Entry 6SGB (electron microscopy, 3.30 A resolution); this record covers chains CQ and CA of the 116 polymer chains in the assembly.

Chain CQ:
Molecule: uS17m
Source organism: Trypanosoma brucei brucei
Amino-acid sequence (336 residues; row label = number of the first residue in the row):
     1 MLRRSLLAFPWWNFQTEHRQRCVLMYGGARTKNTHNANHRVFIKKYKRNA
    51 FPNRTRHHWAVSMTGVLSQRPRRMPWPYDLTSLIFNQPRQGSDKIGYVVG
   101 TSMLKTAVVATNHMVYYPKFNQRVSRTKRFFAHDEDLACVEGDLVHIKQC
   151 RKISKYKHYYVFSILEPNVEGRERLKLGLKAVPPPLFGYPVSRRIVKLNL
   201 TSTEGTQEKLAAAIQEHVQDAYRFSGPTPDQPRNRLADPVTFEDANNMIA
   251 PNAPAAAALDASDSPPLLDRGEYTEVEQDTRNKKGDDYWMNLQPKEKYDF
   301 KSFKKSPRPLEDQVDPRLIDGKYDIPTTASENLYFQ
Disordered / not traced: 1-9, 229-336

Chain CA:
Molecule: 9S rRNA
Source organism: Trypanosoma brucei brucei
Sequence (620 nucleotides; row label = number of the first residue in the row):
     1 UAAAUUAUGGUCAAUUGUUAGUAUUCAUAUUAAUUUUUUUAAAUGUUUUA
    51 UCAUUUUAUAAAGGUUUAUUUUUGAAAGAUUUUUUGUAUAAAAUUUUAGG
   101 AAUAGUUAAUAAUAAUUUAUAAUUUUGAUUAGAUUGUUUUGUUAAUGCUA
   151 UUAGAUGGGUGUGGAAAAAUAAAAAAAAUAAUUAAUAUAUAUCAAUAAUA
   201 AAUUAAAUUAAUCUAUUAGUCAGAAAUGGAUGCCAGCCGUUGCGGUAAUU
   251 UCUAUGCUUUUAAAUAUUAUACAAUUAUCAUAUUAAAUUGUUAAGUGCUG
   301 AUUUAACCAAUAAAAAUAUAAAUAAUUUUUAUUUGUUUUUAAACACCAUU
   351 AGGUAUAUGCAAAUAUAAAAUUAUAGUAAUUAUAAAUUAUAUUAUAUUAU
   401 AUUUAUUCAUAUAAUUAAUAGGAUAAUAUUUGUAGUUUUUGAUACCAUGA
   451 UAAGGAUUAUAAAUUGAAAGUGUUAAUAUCAUAAUCAAAAUUUAUUAUUU
   501 AUAUUAAAUAUGUAUGUGUAGAUAAAAUAAGAAAUUAAAAAGGUAUUGUU
   551 GCCCACCAAUUUUUAUAAUAAAAAUAACGUGCAGUAAUUAAUAUAUUUAU
   601 AAAAAUAUAUUUUUUUUUUX
Disordered / not traced: 543-553
Modified / non-standard residues: UBD (uridine 3',5'-bis(dihydrogen phosphate)) at position 620
Metal / ion sites: Mg2+: A75, A76

How chain CQ and chain CA interact:
Contacting residue pairs (136; chain CQ residue first):
  Phe14(CQ) - U138(CA)  base contact
  Gln15(CQ) - U138(CA)  base contact
  Cys22(CQ) - U139(CA)  hydrogen bond to the base
  Tyr26(CQ) - A153(CA)  sugar contact
  Ala29(CQ) - U139(CA)  base contact
  Arg30(CQ) - U137(CA)  base contact
  Arg30(CQ) - U139(CA)  hydrogen bond to the base
  Arg30(CQ) - A153(CA)  salt bridge to the phosphate
  Thr34(CQ) - U140(CA)  hydrogen bond to the sugar
  Thr34(CQ) - A150(CA)  hydrogen bond to the sugar
  Thr34(CQ) - U151(CA)  sugar contact
  His35(CQ) - U140(CA)  hydrogen bond to the base
  His35(CQ) - G141(CA)  base contact
  His35(CQ) - U149(CA)  hydrogen bond to the sugar
  His35(CQ) - A150(CA)  sugar contact
  Arg40(CQ) - A150(CA)  salt bridge to the phosphate
  Lys47(CQ) - U561(CA)  phosphate contact
  Lys47(CQ) - U562(CA)  phosphate contact
  Arg48(CQ) - G99(CA)  base contact
  Arg48(CQ) - U560(CA)  phosphate contact
  Arg48(CQ) - U561(CA)  hydrogen bond to the phosphate
  Asn49(CQ) - G99(CA)  hydrogen bond to the base
  Ala50(CQ) - G99(CA)  base contact
  Phe51(CQ) - G99(CA)  hydrogen bond to the base
  Phe51(CQ) - G132(CA)  sugar contact
  Pro52(CQ) - A131(CA)  hydrogen bond to the sugar
  Asn53(CQ) - U130(CA)  hydrogen bond to the base
  Asn53(CQ) - A131(CA)  base contact
  Arg54(CQ) - A101(CA)  sugar contact
  Thr55(CQ) - G100(CA)  sugar contact
  Thr55(CQ) - A101(CA)  sugar contact
  Thr55(CQ) - A128(CA)  base contact
  Thr55(CQ) - U129(CA)  base contact
  Arg56(CQ) - U97(CA)  salt bridge to the phosphate
  Arg56(CQ) - G100(CA)  hydrogen bond to the base
  Arg56(CQ) - A131(CA)  base contact
  His57(CQ) - U97(CA)  hydrogen bond to the sugar
  His57(CQ) - A98(CA)  sugar contact
  His57(CQ) - G99(CA)  stacking on the base
  His57(CQ) - G100(CA)  salt bridge to the phosphate
  His58(CQ) - U97(CA)  hydrogen bond to the sugar
  His58(CQ) - A98(CA)  phosphate contact
  His58(CQ) - G132(CA)  hydrogen bond to the sugar
  His58(CQ) - A133(CA)  sugar contact
  Trp59(CQ) - A98(CA)  hydrogen bond to the phosphate
  Trp59(CQ) - G99(CA)  hydrogen bond to the base
  Ala60(CQ) - A98(CA)  hydrogen bond to the phosphate
  Ser62(CQ) - U96(CA)  sugar contact
  Ser62(CQ) - U97(CA)  sugar contact
  Ser62(CQ) - G132(CA)  hydrogen bond to the base
  Met63(CQ) - U96(CA)  sugar contact
  Thr64(CQ) - U134(CA)  hydrogen bond to the sugar
  Thr64(CQ) - G136(CA)  hydrogen bond to the phosphate
  Gly65(CQ) - U95(CA)  hydrogen bond to the sugar
  Gly65(CQ) - G136(CA)  sugar contact
  Val66(CQ) - U67(CA)  sugar contact
  Val66(CQ) - U94(CA)  hydrogen bond to the sugar
  Val66(CQ) - U95(CA)  sugar contact
  Val66(CQ) - G136(CA)  phosphate contact
  Val66(CQ) - U137(CA)  phosphate contact
  Leu67(CQ) - U94(CA)  sugar contact
  Leu67(CQ) - U137(CA)  hydrogen bond to the phosphate
  Ser68(CQ) - U137(CA)  phosphate contact
  Ser68(CQ) - U151(CA)  hydrogen bond to the base
  Gln69(CQ) - U95(CA)  hydrogen bond to the sugar
  Gln69(CQ) - U96(CA)  sugar contact
  Arg70(CQ) - C148(CA)  phosphate contact
  Arg70(CQ) - U149(CA)  salt bridge to the phosphate
  Arg70(CQ) - A150(CA)  salt bridge to the phosphate
  Arg72(CQ) - G147(CA)  salt bridge to the phosphate
  Arg72(CQ) - C148(CA)  salt bridge to the phosphate
  Arg72(CQ) - U149(CA)  hydrogen bond to the base
  Arg73(CQ) - U94(CA)  phosphate contact
  Arg73(CQ) - U95(CA)  salt bridge to the phosphate
  Pro75(CQ) - A93(CA)  sugar contact
  Arg89(CQ) - A90(CA)  hydrogen bond to the base
  Arg89(CQ) - A91(CA)  base contact
  Gln90(CQ) - A91(CA)  base contact
  Gln90(CQ) - A92(CA)  sugar contact
  Ser102(CQ) - A121(CA)  sugar contact
  Met103(CQ) - U107(CA)  hydrogen bond to the sugar
  Met103(CQ) - A108(CA)  sugar contact
  Met103(CQ) - A121(CA)  sugar contact
  Met103(CQ) - A122(CA)  sugar contact
  Leu104(CQ) - A108(CA)  hydrogen bond to the sugar
  Leu104(CQ) - A109(CA)  sugar contact
  Lys105(CQ) - A109(CA)  phosphate contact
  Lys105(CQ) - U110(CA)  phosphate contact
  Thr106(CQ) - A108(CA)  hydrogen bond to the sugar
  His113(CQ) - A93(CA)  salt bridge to the phosphate
  His113(CQ) - U94(CA)  salt bridge to the phosphate
  Pro118(CQ) - U146(CA)  hydrogen bond to the sugar
  Lys119(CQ) - U146(CA)  sugar contact
  Lys119(CQ) - G147(CA)  phosphate contact
  Lys119(CQ) - C148(CA)  salt bridge to the phosphate
  Asn121(CQ) - A321(CA)  hydrogen bond to the base
  Gln122(CQ) - A321(CA)  base contact
  Arg123(CQ) - A321(CA)  salt bridge to the phosphate
  Ser125(CQ) - A322(CA)  phosphate contact
  Arg126(CQ) - U94(CA)  sugar contact
  Arg126(CQ) - U95(CA)  salt bridge to the phosphate
  Thr127(CQ) - U126(CA)  base contact
  Lys128(CQ) - A93(CA)  salt bridge to the phosphate
  Arg129(CQ) - U123(CA)  salt bridge to the phosphate
  Phe130(CQ) - A92(CA)  sugar contact
  Phe131(CQ) - A122(CA)  phosphate contact
  Phe131(CQ) - U123(CA)  phosphate contact
  Glu135(CQ) - U110(CA)  phosphate contact
  Gln149(CQ) - A91(CA)  hydrogen bond to the sugar
  Gln149(CQ) - A92(CA)  sugar contact
  Lys152(CQ) - A90(CA)  sugar contact
  Lys152(CQ) - A91(CA)  phosphate contact
  Ile153(CQ) - A109(CA)  phosphate contact
  Ser154(CQ) - A108(CA)  hydrogen bond to the phosphate
  Ser154(CQ) - A109(CA)  phosphate contact
  Lys155(CQ) - U107(CA)  salt bridge to the phosphate
  Lys155(CQ) - A108(CA)  hydrogen bond to the phosphate
  Tyr156(CQ) - U107(CA)  phosphate contact
  Tyr156(CQ) - A108(CA)  hydrogen bond to the phosphate
  Lys157(CQ) - A108(CA)  hydrogen bond to the phosphate
  Lys157(CQ) - A109(CA)  salt bridge to the phosphate
  His158(CQ) - A91(CA)  hydrogen bond to the phosphate
  His158(CQ) - A92(CA)  salt bridge to the phosphate
  Tyr159(CQ) - A92(CA)  sugar contact
  Lys180(CQ) - U120(CA)  base contact
  Tyr189(CQ) - U124(CA)  stacking on the base
  Tyr189(CQ) - U125(CA)  hydrogen bond to the phosphate
  Pro190(CQ) - A102(CA)  base contact
  Pro190(CQ) - U125(CA)  base contact
  Val191(CQ) - A102(CA)  phosphate contact
  Ser192(CQ) - A101(CA)  sugar contact
  Ser192(CQ) - A102(CA)  phosphate contact
  Arg193(CQ) - G100(CA)  salt bridge to the phosphate
  Arg193(CQ) - A101(CA)  salt bridge to the phosphate
  Arg193(CQ) - A102(CA)  hydrogen bond to the phosphate
  Ser225(CQ) - U563(CA)  phosphate contact
Interface residues without a listed pair, chain CQ (85 interface residues in all): His18, Thr31, Lys32, Ala37, Tyr46, Pro71, Gly91, Lys94, Met114, Tyr116, Val124, His133, Pro227
Interface residues without a listed pair, chain CA (54 interface residues in all): U31, U106, U152

In short:
85 residues of chain CQ face 54 of chain CA across their interface, with 41 hydrogen bonds, 21 salt bridges
and 2 aromatic stacking contacts. Polar contacts include Cys22(CQ)-U139(CA), Arg30(CQ)-U139(CA) and
His35(CQ)-U140(CA). The Mg2+ site is built by A75(CA) and A76(CA).
Chain CQ is uS17m and chain CA is 9S rRNA, both from Trypanosoma brucei brucei; the structure, mt-SSU
assemblosome of Trypanosoma brucei, was determined by electron microscopy (same publication as 6SG9 and 6SGA).
